6RDW - chains 2 and 4 of the 31 polymer chains in the assembly; structure by electron microscopy, 3.80 A resolution.

# Chain 2
Protein: ASA-2: Polytomella F-ATP synthase associated subunit 2
Source organism: Polytomella sp. Pringsheim 198.80
Notes: engineered mutation(s): P165F, N167S
Sequence (441 residues; row label = number of the first residue in the row):
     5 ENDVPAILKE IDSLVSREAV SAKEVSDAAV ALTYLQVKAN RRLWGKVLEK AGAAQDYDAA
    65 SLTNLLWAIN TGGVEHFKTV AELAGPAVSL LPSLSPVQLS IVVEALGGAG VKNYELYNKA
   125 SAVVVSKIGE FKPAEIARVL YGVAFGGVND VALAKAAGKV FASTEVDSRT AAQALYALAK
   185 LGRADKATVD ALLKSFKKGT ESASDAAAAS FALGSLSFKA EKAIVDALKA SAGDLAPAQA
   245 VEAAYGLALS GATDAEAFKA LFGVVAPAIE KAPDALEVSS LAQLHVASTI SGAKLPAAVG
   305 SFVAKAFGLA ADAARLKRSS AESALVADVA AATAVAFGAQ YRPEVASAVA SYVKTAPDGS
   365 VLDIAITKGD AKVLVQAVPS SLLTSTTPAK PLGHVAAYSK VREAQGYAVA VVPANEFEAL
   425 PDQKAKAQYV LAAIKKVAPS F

# Chain 4
Protein: Mitochondrial ATP synthase associated protein ASA4
Source organism: Polytomella sp. Pringsheim 198.80
UniProtKB: D7NIZ2 (D7NIZ2_9CHLO); numbering as in UniProt (aligned over 1-294)
Sequence (294 residues; numbered 1 to 294; the number before each row is that of its first residue):
     1 ATEPAVSKKE VLYFLSSKDA ESSTAVKSYL KSLYAGAQVE ATETDASELI AQLEKKYLSA
    61 QVVEPGVHNI ALPLGESGSA PVKRYAAELF NLGAQAGFEC PFIEVSKKFG QETATSETVK
   121 DVLNKTKSYV SADYNAALNE VLSSVEAEIN GPVLFDGKTE GFKKFAAKAK AVAVSRGLPA
   181 DTILAYCAGS ANEDAADKVS KEFFTWFESA YTADAAAEVK AIEAEAASIL DRHLAKPVAQ
   241 IRKEQASAYA SLLKRAETAK GAKWAEKYLE DVKAVQWFDA SVAEAPASGP KVAA
Disordered / not traced: 1-4

# Interface between chain 2 and chain 4
Pairs across the interface (60):
  F81(2) - R84(4)
  F81(2) - A87(4)  hydrophobic
  F81(2) - E88(4)
  K82(2) - A71(4)
  K82(2) - R84(4)
  A85(2) - R84(4)
  E86(2) - R84(4)  salt bridge
  G89(2) - A80(4)
  K116(2) - A87(4)
  K116(2) - Y211(4)  hydrogen bond (backbone-side chain)
  N117(2) - K83(4)
  N117(2) - E208(4)
  Y118(2) - E208(4)  hydrogen bond (backbone-side chain)
  E119(2) - K83(4)  salt bridge
  E119(2) - E208(4)  hydrogen bond (backbone-side chain)
  N122(2) - K201(4)
  N153(2) - D197(4)
  D154(2) - D197(4)
  V155(2) - E193(4)
  V155(2) - D194(4)
  V155(2) - D197(4)  hydrogen bond (backbone-side chain)
  A156(2) - D197(4)
  K159(2) - D194(4)  salt bridge
  R187(2) - E193(4)  salt bridge
  E274(2) - Y34(4)
  D278(2) - K27(4)
  D278(2) - K31(4)
  E281(2) - L15(4)
  V282(2) - L15(4)  hydrophobic
  A302(2) - Y34(4)
  F306(2) - L30(4)  hydrophobic
  F306(2) - Y34(4)  hydrophobic
  K309(2) - L33(4)  hydrogen bond (side chain-backbone)
  K309(2) - G36(4)
  K309(2) - A37(4)  hydrogen bond (side chain-backbone)
  K309(2) - Q38(4)
  K309(2) - V39(4)
  L313(2) - K8(4)
  L313(2) - L12(4)
  L313(2) - L15(4)
  L313(2) - Y29(4)
  L313(2) - L33(4)  hydrophobic
  D316(2) - K8(4)  salt bridge
  D316(2) - L12(4)
  D316(2) - T42(4)  hydrogen bond
  A317(2) - L12(4)
  A317(2) - L15(4)  hydrophobic
  L320(2) - K9(4)
  L320(2) - L12(4)  hydrophobic
  L320(2) - Y13(4)
  K321(2) - L12(4)
  K321(2) - Y13(4)  hydrogen bond (side chain-backbone)
  K321(2) - S16(4)
  K321(2) - Q95(4)
  S323(2) - E99(4)
  S324(2) - E99(4)  hydrogen bond
  S324(2) - K107(4)
  V357(2) - T44(4)  hydrogen bond (backbone-side chain)
  V365(2) - T42(4)
  S389(2) - E193(4)
Also at the interface, not in a pair above, chain 2 (39 interface residues in all): A88, P277, L285, A314, D362, G363
Also at the interface, not in a pair above, chain 4 (40 interface residues in all): S17, K18, K55, P81, F90, F204, T205

# Overview
Chain 2 and chain 4 form an interface of 39 and 40 residues respectively; the contacts include 10 hydrogen
bonds and 5 salt bridges. Among the polar pairs are E86(2)-R84(4), E119(2)-K83(4) and K159(2)-D194(4).
Chain 2 is ASA-2: Polytomella F-ATP synthase associated subunit 2 and chain 4 is Mitochondrial ATP synthase
associated protein ASA4, both from Polytomella sp. Pringsheim 198.80; the structure, Cryo-EM structure of
Polytomella F-ATP synthase, Rotary substate 1F, composite map, was determined by electron microscopy (same
publication as 6RD4, 6RD5, 6RD6, 6RD7, 6RD8, 6RD9 and 46 further entries).
